Entry 8CWM (electron microscopy, 3.40 A resolution); this record covers chains 0 and h of the 60 polymer chains in the assembly.

== Chain 0 (and h) ==
Name: Flagellin
Source organism: Sulfolobus islandicus REY15A
Notes: chain h of this document is another copy of the same molecule, construct and numbering; everything in this record applies to it too
UniProt: F0NG73 (F0NG73_SULIR); numbering as in UniProt (aligned over 1-306)
Chain sequence (306 residues; numbered 1 to 306; the number before each row is that of its first residue):
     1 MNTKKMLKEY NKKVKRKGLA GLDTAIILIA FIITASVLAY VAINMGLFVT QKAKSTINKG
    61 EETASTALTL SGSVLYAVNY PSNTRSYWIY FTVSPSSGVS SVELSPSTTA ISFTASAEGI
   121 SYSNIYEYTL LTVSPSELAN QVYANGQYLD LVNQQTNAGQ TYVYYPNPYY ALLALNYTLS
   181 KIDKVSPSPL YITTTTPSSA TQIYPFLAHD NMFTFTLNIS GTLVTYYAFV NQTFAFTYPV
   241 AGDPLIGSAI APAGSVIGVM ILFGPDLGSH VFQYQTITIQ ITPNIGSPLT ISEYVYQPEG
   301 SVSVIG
Disordered / not traced: 1-18, 306
From the paper describing this entry:
  - post-translational modification sites: Y148, N231

== Chain 0 / chain h interface ==
Contacting residue pairs (60; chain 0 residue first):
  L19(0) - L28(h)
  L22(0) - I32(h)  hydrophobic
  D23(0) - F31(h)
  D23(0) - I32(h)
  D23(0) - A35(h)
  I26(0) - I32(h)  hydrophobic
  I26(0) - A35(h)
  I27(0) - L38(h)  hydrophobic
  A30(0) - A39(h)  hydrophobic
  F31(0) - A42(h)  hydrophobic
  T34(0) - A42(h)
  T34(0) - I43(h)
  T34(0) - G46(h)
  V37(0) - L47(h)  hydrophobic
  V37(0) - T50(h)
  L38(0) - T50(h)
  N44(0) - K54(h)
  M45(0) - K54(h)
  M45(0) - N58(h)
  V49(0) - I57(h)  hydrophobic
  K52(0) - E61(h)  salt bridge
  K59(0) - G98(h)
  T63(0) - S97(h)  hydrogen bond
  P106(0) - Q155(h)
  S107(0) - Q155(h)
  S107(0) - N157(h)
  S107(0) - Y162(h)
  S107(0) - G242(h)  hydrogen bond (backbone-backbone)
  T108(0) - G254(h)
  A110(0) - A241(h)  hydrophobic
  T114(0) - L75(h)
  A115(0) - V302(h)
  S116(0) - G300(h)
  S116(0) - V302(h)
  G119(0) - Y169(h)
  G119(0) - V302(h)
  S121(0) - L75(h)
  S121(0) - N167(h)  hydrogen bond (backbone-side chain)
  S121(0) - P168(h)
  Y122(0) - P166(h)
  Y122(0) - N167(h)
  S123(0) - Y90(h)  hydrogen bond
  S123(0) - Y165(h)
  S123(0) - P166(h)  hydrogen bond (backbone-backbone)
  S123(0) - V240(h)
  N124(0) - Y164(h)
  N124(0) - V240(h)  hydrogen bond (side chain-backbone)
  N124(0) - A241(h)
  Y126(0) - Q155(h)
  Y126(0) - Y164(h)
  E127(0) - N153(h)  hydrogen bond
  E127(0) - Q155(h)
  E127(0) - Y164(h)  hydrogen bond
  H209(0) - S220(h)  hydrogen bond (side chain-backbone)
  H209(0) - G221(h)
  P265(0) - N218(h)
  D266(0) - N218(h)
  Q280(0) - S71(h)
  Q280(0) - G72(h)
  N284(0) - G254(h)
Also at the interface, not in a pair above, chain 0 (44 interface residues in all): V41, F48, T56, S105, A117, Q232, S269, I285, P288
Also at the interface, not in a pair above, chain h (42 interface residues in all): S36, V99

== Summary ==
44 residues of chain 0 face 42 of chain h across their interface; the contacts include 9 hydrogen bonds and 1
salt bridge. Polar pairs include K52(0)-E61(h), T63(0)-S97(h) and S121(0)-N167(h). From the paper:
modification sites Y148(0) and N231(0).
Chain 0 and chain h are both Flagellin (Sulfolobus islandicus REY15A); the structure, Cryo-EM structure of the
supercoiled S. islandicus REY15A archaeal flagellar filament, was determined by electron microscopy (same
publication as 8CVI, 8CXM and 8CYE).
